8ZHF - chains A and H of the 18 polymer chains in the assembly; structure by electron microscopy, 5.26 A resolution (low resolution: residue-level contacts below are approximate; hydrogen-bond / salt-bridge calls are withheld).

Chain A:
Protein: Spike glycoprotein, Fibritin, Expression Tag
From: Severe acute respiratory syndrome coronavirus 2
Reference sequence: chimeric construct of P0DTC2, A0A346FJN8: residues 11-1208 from P0DTC2 (SPIKE_SARS2) positions 11-1208 (same numbers); residues 1211-1237 from A0A346FJN8 positions 458-484 (UniProt number = residue number - 753)
Sequence (1278 residues; numbered 11 to 1288; the number before each row is that of its first residue):
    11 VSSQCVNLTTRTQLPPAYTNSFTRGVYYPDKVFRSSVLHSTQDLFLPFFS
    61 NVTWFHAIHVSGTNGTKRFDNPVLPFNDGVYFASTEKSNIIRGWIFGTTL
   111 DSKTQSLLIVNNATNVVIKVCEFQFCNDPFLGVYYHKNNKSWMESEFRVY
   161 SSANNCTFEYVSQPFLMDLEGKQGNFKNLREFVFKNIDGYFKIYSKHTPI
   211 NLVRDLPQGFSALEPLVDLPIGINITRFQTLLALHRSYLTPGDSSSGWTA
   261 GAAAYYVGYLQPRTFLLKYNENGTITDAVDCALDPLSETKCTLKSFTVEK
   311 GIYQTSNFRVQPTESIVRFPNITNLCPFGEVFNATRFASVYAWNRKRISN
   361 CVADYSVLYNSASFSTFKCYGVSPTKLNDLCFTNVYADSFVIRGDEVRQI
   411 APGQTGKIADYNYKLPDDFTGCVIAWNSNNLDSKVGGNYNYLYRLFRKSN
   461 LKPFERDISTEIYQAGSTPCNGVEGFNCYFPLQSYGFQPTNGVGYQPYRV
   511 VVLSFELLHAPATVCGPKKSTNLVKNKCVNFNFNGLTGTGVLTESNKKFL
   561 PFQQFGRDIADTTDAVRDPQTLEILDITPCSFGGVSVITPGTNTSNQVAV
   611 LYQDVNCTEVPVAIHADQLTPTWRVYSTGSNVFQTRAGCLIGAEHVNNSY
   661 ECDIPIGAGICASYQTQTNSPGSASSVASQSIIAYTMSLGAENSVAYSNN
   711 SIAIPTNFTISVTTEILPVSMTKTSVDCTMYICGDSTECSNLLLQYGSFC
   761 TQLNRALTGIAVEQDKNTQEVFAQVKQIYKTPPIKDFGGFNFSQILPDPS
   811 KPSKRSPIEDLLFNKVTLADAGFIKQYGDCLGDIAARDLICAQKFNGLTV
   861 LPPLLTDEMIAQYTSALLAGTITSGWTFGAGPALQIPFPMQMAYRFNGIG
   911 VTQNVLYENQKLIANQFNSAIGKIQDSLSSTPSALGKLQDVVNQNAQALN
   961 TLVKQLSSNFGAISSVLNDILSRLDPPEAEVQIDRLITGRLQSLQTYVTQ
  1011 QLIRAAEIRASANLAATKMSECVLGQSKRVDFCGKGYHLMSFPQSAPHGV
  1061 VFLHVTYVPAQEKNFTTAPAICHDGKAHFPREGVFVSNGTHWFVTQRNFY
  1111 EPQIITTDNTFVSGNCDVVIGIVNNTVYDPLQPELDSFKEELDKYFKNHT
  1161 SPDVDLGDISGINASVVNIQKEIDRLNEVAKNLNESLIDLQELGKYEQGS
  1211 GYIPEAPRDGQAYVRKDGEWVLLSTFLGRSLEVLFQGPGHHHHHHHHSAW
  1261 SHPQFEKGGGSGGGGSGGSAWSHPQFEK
Not modelled in the structure: 11-13, 71-75, 618-640, 677-688, 828-851, 941-943, 1147-1288
Differences from the reference sequence: conflict Gly682 (Arg in P0DTC2), Ser683 (Arg in P0DTC2), Ser685 (Arg in P0DTC2), Pro817 (Phe in P0DTC2), Pro892 (Ala in P0DTC2), Pro899 (Ala in P0DTC2), Pro942 (Ala in P0DTC2); variant Pro986 (Lys in P0DTC2), Pro987 (Val in P0DTC2); linker (1209-1210)
Curated features (UniProtKB/Swiss-Prot):
  - region: Asn280 to Cys301 (Putative superantigen), Arg403 to Asp405 (Integrin-binding motif), Asn448 to Phe456 (Immunodominant HLA epitope recognized by the CD8+), Pro681, Ala684 (Putative superantigen), Ser816 to Tyr837 (Fusion peptide 1), Lys835 to Phe855 (Fusion peptide 2), Asp1163 to Glu1202 (Heptad repeat 2)
  - site: Arg815, Ser816 (Cleavage)
  - glycosylation: Asn17 (N-linked (GlcNAc...) (complex) asparagine), Asn61 (N-linked (GlcNAc...) (hybrid) asparagine), Asn74 (N-linked (GlcNAc...) (complex) asparagine), Asn122 (N-linked (GlcNAc...) (hybrid) asparagine), Asn149 (N-linked (GlcNAc...) (complex) asparagine), Asn165 (N-linked (GlcNAc...) (complex) asparagine), Asn234 (N-linked (GlcNAc...) (high mannose) asparagine), Asn282 (N-linked (GlcNAc...) (complex) asparagine), Thr323 (O-linked (GalNAc) threonine), Ser325 (O-linked (HexNAc...) serine), Asn331 (N-linked (GlcNAc...) (complex) asparagine), Asn343 (N-linked (GlcNAc...) (complex) asparagine), Asn603 (N-linked (GlcNAc...) (hybrid) asparagine), Asn616 (N-linked (GlcNAc...) (complex) asparagine), Asn657 (N-linked (GlcNAc...) (complex) asparagine), Thr676 (O-linked (GlcNAc...) threonine), Thr678 (O-linked (GlcNAc...) threonine), Asn709 (N-linked (GlcNAc...) (high mannose) asparagine), Asn717 (N-linked (GlcNAc...) (hybrid) asparagine), Asn801 (N-linked (GlcNAc...) (hybrid) asparagine) and 6 more in UniProt
Cystine bridges: Cys15-Cys136, Cys131-Cys166, Cys291-Cys301, Cys336-Cys361, Cys379-Cys432, Cys391-Cys525, Cys480-Cys488, Cys538-Cys590, Cys617-Cys649, Cys662-Cys671, Cys738-Cys760, Cys743-Cys749, Cys1032-Cys1043, Cys1082-Cys1126
Covalent attachments: N-acetylglucosamine (NAG) linked to Asn61, Asn122, Asn165, Asn234, Asn282, Asn331, Asn343, Asn616, Asn657, Asn709, Asn717, Asn801, Asn1074, Asn1098, Asn1134
From the paper describing this entry:
  - mutagenesis - S371L, S373P, S375F: decreased binding to R1-26
  - mutagenesis - S371L/S375F, S371L/S373P, S373P/S375F: abolished binding to R1-26

Chain H:
Protein: Heavy chain of R1-26 Fab
From: Homo sapiens
Notes: antibody fragment or engineered binder
Sequence (243 residues; each row starts with the number of its first residue; numbers below 1 keep their minus sign (Met-18 is residue -18)):
   -18 MGWSLILLFLVAVATRVLSEVQLVESGGGLVQPGGSLRLSCAASGFTFSS
    32 YWMSWVRQAPGKGLEWVANIKQDGSEKYYVDSVKGRFTISRDNAKNSLYL
    82 QMNSLRAEDTAVYYCARGQLGPWVGVDYWGQGTLVTVSSASTKGPSVFPL
   132 APSSKSTSGGTAALGCLVKDYFPEPVTVSWNSGALTSGVHTFPAVLQSSG
   182 LYSLSSVVTVPSSSLGTQTYICNVNHKPSNTKVDKKVEPKSCD
Not modelled in the structure: -18 to 0, 222-224
Cystine bridges: Cys22-Cys96, Cys147-Cys203

Interface between chain A and chain H:
Pairs across the interface (11; chain A residue first):
  Tyr369(A) - Trp33(H)
  Tyr369(A) - Leu101(H)
  Tyr369(A) - Gly102(H)
  Tyr369(A) - Trp104(H)
  Asn370(A) - Trp33(H)
  Asn370(A) - Lys52(H)
  Asn370(A) - Gln53(H)
  Asn370(A) - Leu101(H)
  Ser371(A) - Trp104(H)
  Phe377(A) - Trp104(H)
  Pro384(A) - Leu101(H)
Other interface residues (no listed pair), chain A (8 interface residues in all): Ala372, Phe374, Thr385
Other interface residues (no listed pair), chain H (8 interface residues in all): Ser31, Val105

Summary:
The chain A/chain H interface involves 8 residues from each chain. N-acetylglucosamine is covalently linked to
Asn61(A), Asn122(A), Asn165(A), Asn234(A), Asn282(A) and Asn331(A) and 9 more. The paper reports that S371L,
S373P and S375F of chain A reduce binding to R1-26; S371L/S375F, S371L/S373P and S373P/S375F of chain A
abolish binding to R1-26.
Here chain A is Spike glycoprotein, Fibritin, Expression Tag (Severe acute respiratory syndrome coronavirus 2)
and chain H is Heavy chain of R1-26 Fab (Homo sapiens). Entry 8ZHF (SARS-CoV-2 spike trimer (6P) in complex
with R1-26 Fab, head-to-head aggregate) was determined by electron microscopy (same publication as 8ZHD and
8ZHE).
